8BCL - chain A; structure by X-ray diffraction, 2.80 A resolution.

== Chain A ==
Protein: MOBP
Organism: Tipula oleracea nudivirus
UniProtKB: A0A0B4VFQ3 (A0A0B4VFQ3_9VIRU); residues 1-241 here = UniProt positions 1-241
Amino-acid sequence (241 residues; each row starts with the number of its first residue):
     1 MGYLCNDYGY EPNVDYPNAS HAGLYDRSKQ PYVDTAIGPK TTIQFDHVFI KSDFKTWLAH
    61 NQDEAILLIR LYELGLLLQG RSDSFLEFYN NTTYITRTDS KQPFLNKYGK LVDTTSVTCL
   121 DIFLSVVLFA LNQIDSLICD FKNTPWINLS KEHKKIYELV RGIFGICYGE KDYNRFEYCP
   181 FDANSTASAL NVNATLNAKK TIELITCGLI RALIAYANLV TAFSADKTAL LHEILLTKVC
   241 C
Unresolved in the structure: 1-13, 25-32, 83-89, 144-191, 238-241
Reported in the primary citation:
  - conformationally variable residues (order/disorder transition): Asn143 to Asn191

== Overview ==
From the paper: conformational variability at Asn143.
Chain A is MOBP (Tipula oleracea nudivirus); the structure, Recombinant Tipula oleracea Nudivirus polyhedrin
Expanded unit cell, was determined by X-ray diffraction together with 8BC5 and 8BCK from the same study.
